6OG4 - chains B and C of the 3 polymer chains in the assembly; structure by X-ray diffraction, 1.70 A resolution.

Chain B:
Name: Plasminogen
Source organism: Homo sapiens
Notes: EC 3.4.21.7; fragment: Kringle 2 domain
UniProtKB: P00747 (PLMN_HUMAN); residues 164-245 here correspond to UniProt positions 183-264 (UniProt number = residue number + 19)
Chain sequence (87 residues; row label = number of the first residue in the row):
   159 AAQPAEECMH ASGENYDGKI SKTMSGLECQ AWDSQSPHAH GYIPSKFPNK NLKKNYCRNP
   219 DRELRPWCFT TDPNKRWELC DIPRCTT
Disordered / not traced: 159-163, 244-245
Construct notes: expression tag (159-163); engineered mutation A169 (Cys188 in P00747)
Cystine bridges: C166-C243, C187-C226, C215-C238
From the paper describing this entry:
  - conformationally variable residues (loop rearrangement): P202 to N209

Chain C:
Name: Plasminogen-binding group A streptococcal M-like protein PAM
Source organism: Streptococcus pyogenes
UniProtKB: P49054 (PAM_STRPY); numbering as in UniProt (aligned over 76-150)
Chain sequence (77 residues; row label = number of the first residue in the row):
    74 GSEELQGLKD DVEKLTADAE LQRLKNERHE EAELERLKSE RHDHDKKEAE RKALEDKLAD
   134 KQEHLNGALR YINEKEA
Disordered / not traced: 74-88, 123-150
Construct notes: expression tag (74-75)
Swiss-Prot annotation at these positions:
  - region: V85 to E113 (Able to bind plasminogen), D91 to D116 (2 X approximate tandem repeats, type a), E147 to A150 (2 X tandem repeats, type b)
  - mutagenesis: K82 (K82A: No change in plasminogen binding), K98 (K98A: 50-fold decrease in plasminogen binding), K111 (K111A: 2-fold decrease in plasminogen binding)
From the paper describing this entry:
  - contacts within the chain: E93-R96 (salt bridge), E106-R109 (salt bridge), R109-E113 (salt bridge)
  - conformationally variable residues: T89 to A122
  - mutagenesis - R101A/H102A: unchanged catalytic activity on Plg
  - mutagenesis - R114A/H115A: decreased catalytic activity on Plg
  - mutagenesis - R101A/H102A/R114A/H115A: abolished catalytic activity on Plg

Chain B / chain C interface:
Residue-residue contacts (26):
  G199(B) - L110(C)
  Y200(B) - L107(C)  hydrophobic
  Y200(B) - L110(C)  hydrogen bond (side chain-backbone)
  Y200(B) - K111(C)  hydrogen bond (side chain-backbone)
  Y200(B) - R114(C)  hydrogen bond
  K204(B) - E106(C)  salt bridge
  F205(B) - E103(C)
  F205(B) - E106(C)
  F205(B) - L107(C)  hydrophobic
  F205(B) - L110(C)  hydrophobic
  K208(B) - E103(C)
  K208(B) - E104(C)  salt bridge
  K208(B) - L107(C)
  P218(B) - L107(C)
  D219(B) - L107(C)
  D219(B) - K111(C)
  D219(B) - R114(C)  salt bridge
  R220(B) - K111(C)
  E221(B) - K111(C)
  E221(B) - R114(C)  salt bridge
  E221(B) - H115(C)  salt bridge
  W225(B) - R114(C)
  R234(B) - H117(C)
  W235(B) - R114(C)  hydrogen bond (side chain-backbone)
  W235(B) - H115(C)
  W235(B) - D118(C)  hydrogen bond
Other interface residues (no listed pair), chain B (13 interface residues in all): F227
The authors on this interface:
  - specific contacts: K204(B)-E106(C) (hydrogen bond), K208(B)-E104(C)

Summary:
Chain B and chain C form an interface of 13 and 10 residues respectively; the contacts include 5 hydrogen
bonds and 5 salt bridges. Polar pairs include K204(B)-E106(C), K208(B)-E104(C) and D219(B)-R114(C). The paper
describes a hydrogen bond between K204(B) and E106(C); a contact between K208(B) and E104(C). The paper
reports that R114A/H115A of chain C reduce catalytic activity on Plg; conformational variability at P202(B)
and T89(C); 3 substitutions were tested in all.
Here chain B is Plasminogen (Homo sapiens) and chain C is Plasminogen-binding group A streptococcal M-like
protein PAM (Streptococcus pyogenes). Entry 6OG4 (plasminogen binding group A streptococcal M protein) was
determined by X-ray diffraction.
